Entry 8QUT (electron microscopy, 2.80 A resolution); this record covers chains G and I of the 10 polymer chains in the assembly.

Chain G (and I):
Name: Lysozyme C
Source organism: Homo sapiens
Notes: chain I of this document is another copy of the same molecule, construct and numbering; everything in this record applies to it too
UniProt: P61626 (LYSC_HUMAN); residues 1-130 here correspond to UniProt positions 19-148 (UniProt number = residue number + 18)
Chain sequence (130 residues; row label = number of the first residue in the row):
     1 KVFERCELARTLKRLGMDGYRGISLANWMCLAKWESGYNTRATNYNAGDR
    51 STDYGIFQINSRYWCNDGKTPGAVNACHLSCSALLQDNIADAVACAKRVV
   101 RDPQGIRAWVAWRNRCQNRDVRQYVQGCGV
Unresolved in the structure: 1-21, 35-49, 129-130
UniProt features mapped onto this chain:
  - active site: Glu35, Asp53

Interface between chain G and chain I:
Pairs across the interface (208):
  Gly22(G) - Gly22(I)
  Ile23(G) - Gly22(I)  hydrogen bond (backbone-backbone)
  Ile23(G) - Ile23(I)
  Ile23(G) - Ser24(I)  hydrogen bond (backbone-backbone)
  Ser24(G) - Ser24(I)
  Leu25(G) - Ser24(I)  hydrogen bond (backbone-backbone)
  Leu25(G) - Leu25(I)
  Leu25(G) - Ala26(I)  hydrogen bond (backbone-backbone)
  Leu25(G) - Phe57(I)  hydrophobic
  Ala26(G) - Ala26(I)
  Asn27(G) - Ala26(I)  hydrogen bond (backbone-backbone)
  Asn27(G) - Asn27(I)  hydrogen bond
  Asn27(G) - Trp28(I)  hydrogen bond (backbone-backbone)
  Trp28(G) - Trp28(I)
  Met29(G) - Trp28(I)  hydrogen bond (backbone-backbone)
  Met29(G) - Met29(I)
  Met29(G) - Cys30(I)  hydrogen bond (backbone-backbone)
  Cys30(G) - Cys30(I)
  Leu31(G) - Cys30(I)  hydrogen bond (backbone-backbone)
  Leu31(G) - Leu31(I)
  Leu31(G) - Ala32(I)
  Ala32(G) - Ala32(I)
  Lys33(G) - Ala32(I)  hydrogen bond (backbone-backbone)
  Lys33(G) - Lys33(I)
  Lys33(G) - Trp34(I)
  Arg50(G) - Arg50(I)
  Ser51(G) - Arg50(I)
  Ser51(G) - Ser51(I)
  Ser51(G) - Thr52(I)  hydrogen bond (backbone-backbone)
  Ser51(G) - Asp53(I)
  Thr52(G) - Thr52(I)
  Asp53(G) - Thr52(I)
  Asp53(G) - Asp53(I)  hydrogen bond (backbone-side chain)
  Asp53(G) - Tyr54(I)  hydrogen bond (backbone-backbone)
  Tyr54(G) - Tyr54(I)  hydrophobic
  Gly55(G) - Tyr54(I)  hydrogen bond (backbone-backbone)
  Gly55(G) - Gly55(I)
  Gly55(G) - Ile56(I)  hydrogen bond (backbone-backbone)
  Ile56(G) - Ile56(I)  hydrophobic
  Phe57(G) - Ile56(I)  hydrogen bond (backbone-backbone)
  Phe57(G) - Phe57(I)  hydrophobic
  Phe57(G) - Gln58(I)  hydrogen bond (backbone-backbone)
  Gln58(G) - Gln58(I)
  Ile59(G) - Gln58(I)  hydrogen bond (backbone-backbone)
  Ile59(G) - Ile59(I)
  Asn60(G) - Ile59(I)  hydrogen bond (backbone-backbone)
  Asn60(G) - Asn60(I)  hydrogen bond
  Ser61(G) - Gln58(I)  hydrogen bond (side chain-backbone)
  Ser61(G) - Ile59(I)  hydrogen bond (backbone-backbone)
  Ser61(G) - Ser61(I)
  Arg62(G) - Ser61(I)  hydrogen bond (backbone-backbone)
  Arg62(G) - Arg62(I)
  Arg62(G) - Tyr63(I)  hydrogen bond (backbone-backbone)
  Tyr63(G) - Gln58(I)  hydrogen bond
  Tyr63(G) - Tyr63(I)  hydrophobic
  Trp64(G) - Tyr63(I)  hydrogen bond (backbone-backbone)
  Trp64(G) - Trp64(I)  hydrophobic
  Cys65(G) - Cys65(I)
  Cys65(G) - Asn66(I)  hydrogen bond (backbone-backbone)
  Asn66(G) - Asn66(I)  hydrogen bond
  Asp67(G) - Asn66(I)
  Asp67(G) - Asp67(I)
  Asp67(G) - Gly68(I)  hydrogen bond (backbone-backbone)
  Gly68(G) - Gly68(I)
  Gly68(G) - Gly127(I)
  Lys69(G) - Gly68(I)  hydrogen bond (backbone-backbone)
  Lys69(G) - Lys69(I)
  Lys69(G) - Thr70(I)  hydrogen bond (backbone-backbone)
  Thr70(G) - Val125(I)
  Thr70(G) - Gly127(I)  hydrogen bond (side chain-backbone)
  Pro71(G) - Pro71(I)
  Pro71(G) - Gly72(I)  hydrogen bond (backbone-backbone)
  Gly72(G) - Gly72(I)
  Ala73(G) - Ala73(I)
  Ala73(G) - Gln123(I)
  Ala73(G) - Val125(I)  hydrophobic
  Val74(G) - Ala73(I)  hydrogen bond (backbone-backbone)
  Val74(G) - Val74(I)
  Val74(G) - Asn75(I)  hydrogen bond (backbone-backbone)
  Val74(G) - Cys77(I)  hydrophobic
  Val74(G) - Gln123(I)  hydrogen bond (backbone-side chain)
  Asn75(G) - Asn75(I)  hydrogen bond
  Asn75(G) - Val121(I)
  Asn75(G) - Gln123(I)
  Ala76(G) - Asn75(I)  hydrogen bond (backbone-backbone)
  Ala76(G) - Ala76(I)
  Ala76(G) - Asn118(I)
  Cys77(G) - Cys77(I)
  Cys77(G) - His78(I)  hydrogen bond (backbone-backbone)
  His78(G) - His78(I)
  His78(G) - Cys116(I)
  His78(G) - Asn118(I)  hydrogen bond
  Leu79(G) - His78(I)  hydrogen bond (backbone-backbone)
  Leu79(G) - Leu79(I)
  Leu79(G) - Ser80(I)  hydrogen bond (backbone-backbone)
  Leu79(G) - Ser82(I)  hydrogen bond (backbone-side chain)
  Leu79(G) - Ala83(I)
  Ser80(G) - Ser80(I)
  Ser80(G) - Cys81(I)  hydrogen bond (backbone-backbone)
  Ser80(G) - Ser82(I)  hydrogen bond (backbone-side chain)
  Cys81(G) - Cys81(I)
  Cys81(G) - Ser82(I)
  Cys81(G) - Trp109(I)
  Cys81(G) - Ala111(I)  hydrophobic
  Ser82(G) - Cys81(I)
  Ser82(G) - Ser82(I)  hydrogen bond (backbone-side chain)
  Ser82(G) - Ala83(I)  hydrogen bond (backbone-backbone)
  Ser82(G) - Trp109(I)
  Ala83(G) - Ala83(I)
  Leu84(G) - Ala83(I)  hydrogen bond (backbone-backbone)
  Leu84(G) - Leu84(I)
  Leu84(G) - Leu85(I)  hydrogen bond (backbone-backbone)
  Leu85(G) - Leu85(I)
  Gln86(G) - Leu85(I)  hydrogen bond (backbone-backbone)
  Gln86(G) - Gln86(I)  hydrogen bond
  Gln86(G) - Asp87(I)  hydrogen bond (backbone-backbone)
  Asp87(G) - Asp87(I)
  Asn88(G) - Gly72(I)
  Asn88(G) - Asp87(I)  hydrogen bond (backbone-backbone)
  Asn88(G) - Asn88(I)  hydrogen bond
  Asn88(G) - Ile89(I)
  Ile89(G) - Asp87(I)
  Ile89(G) - Ile89(I)
  Ala90(G) - Ile89(I)  hydrogen bond (backbone-backbone)
  Ala90(G) - Ala90(I)
  Asp91(G) - Lys69(I)  salt bridge
  Asp91(G) - Ala90(I)
  Asp91(G) - Asp91(I)
  Asp91(G) - Ala92(I)
  Ala92(G) - Ala92(I)
  Val93(G) - Asn60(I)
  Val93(G) - Ala92(I)  hydrogen bond (backbone-backbone)
  Val93(G) - Val93(I)
  Val93(G) - Ala94(I)  hydrogen bond (backbone-backbone)
  Ala94(G) - Ile23(I)  hydrophobic
  Cys95(G) - Ala92(I)  hydrogen bond (side chain-backbone)
  Cys95(G) - Ala94(I)
  Cys95(G) - Cys95(I)
  Ala96(G) - Cys95(I)  hydrogen bond (backbone-backbone)
  Ala96(G) - Ala96(I)
  Ala96(G) - Lys97(I)  hydrogen bond (backbone-backbone)
  Lys97(G) - Asp87(I)  salt bridge
  Lys97(G) - Lys97(I)
  Arg98(G) - Lys97(I)  hydrogen bond (backbone-backbone)
  Arg98(G) - Arg98(I)
  Arg98(G) - Val99(I)  hydrogen bond (backbone-backbone)
  Val99(G) - Val99(I)
  Val100(G) - Val99(I)  hydrogen bond (backbone-backbone)
  Val100(G) - Val100(I)
  Val100(G) - Arg101(I)  hydrogen bond (backbone-backbone)
  Arg101(G) - Arg101(I)
  Asp102(G) - Arg101(I)  hydrogen bond (backbone-backbone)
  Asp102(G) - Asp102(I)
  Pro103(G) - Arg101(I)
  Pro103(G) - Asp102(I)
  Pro103(G) - Pro103(I)
  Gln104(G) - Pro103(I)  hydrogen bond (backbone-backbone)
  Gln104(G) - Gln104(I)
  Gln104(G) - Gly105(I)
  Gly105(G) - Gln104(I)
  Ile106(G) - Gly105(I)
  Ile106(G) - Ile106(I)  hydrophobic
  Ile106(G) - Arg107(I)  hydrogen bond (backbone-backbone)
  Arg107(G) - Asp102(I)  hydrogen bond (side chain-backbone)
  Arg107(G) - Gly105(I)
  Arg107(G) - Arg107(I)
  Ala108(G) - Arg107(I)  hydrogen bond (backbone-backbone)
  Ala108(G) - Ala108(I)
  Ala108(G) - Trp109(I)  hydrogen bond (backbone-backbone)
  Trp109(G) - Trp109(I)
  Val110(G) - Trp109(I)  hydrogen bond (backbone-backbone)
  Val110(G) - Val110(I)
  Val110(G) - Ala111(I)  hydrogen bond (backbone-backbone)
  Ala111(G) - Ala111(I)
  Trp112(G) - Val110(I)  hydrophobic
  Trp112(G) - Ala111(I)  hydrogen bond (backbone-backbone)
  Trp112(G) - Trp112(I)
  Trp112(G) - Arg113(I)  hydrogen bond (backbone-backbone)
  Arg113(G) - Arg113(I)
  Asn114(G) - Ala111(I)
  Asn114(G) - Trp112(I)
  Asn114(G) - Arg113(I)  hydrogen bond (side chain-backbone)
  Asn114(G) - Asn114(I)  hydrogen bond (side chain-backbone)
  Arg115(G) - Asn114(I)  hydrogen bond (backbone-backbone)
  Arg115(G) - Arg115(I)
  Arg115(G) - Cys116(I)  hydrogen bond (backbone-backbone)
  Cys116(G) - Cys116(I)
  Gln117(G) - Cys116(I)  hydrogen bond (backbone-backbone)
  Gln117(G) - Gln117(I)
  Gln117(G) - Asn118(I)  hydrogen bond (backbone-backbone)
  Asn118(G) - Asn118(I)  hydrogen bond
  Arg119(G) - Asn118(I)  hydrogen bond (backbone-backbone)
  Arg119(G) - Arg119(I)
  Arg119(G) - Asp120(I)  hydrogen bond (backbone-backbone)
  Asp120(G) - Asp120(I)  hydrogen bond (backbone-backbone)
  Asp120(G) - Val121(I)  hydrogen bond (backbone-backbone)
  Val121(G) - Val121(I)
  Arg122(G) - Val121(I)  hydrogen bond (backbone-backbone)
  Arg122(G) - Arg122(I)
  Arg122(G) - Gln123(I)  hydrogen bond (backbone-backbone)
  Gln123(G) - Gln123(I)  hydrogen bond
  Tyr124(G) - Gln123(I)  hydrogen bond (backbone-backbone)
  Tyr124(G) - Tyr124(I)  hydrophobic
  Tyr124(G) - Val125(I)  hydrogen bond (backbone-backbone)
  Val125(G) - Val125(I)
  Gln126(G) - Val125(I)  hydrogen bond (backbone-backbone)
  Gln126(G) - Gln126(I)  hydrogen bond
  Gln126(G) - Gly127(I)
Also at the interface, not in a pair above, chain G (91 interface residues in all): Gly127, Cys128
Also at the interface, not in a pair above, chain I (92 interface residues in all): Cys128

Overview:
The interface between chain G and chain I involves 91 residues on one side and 92 on the other; the contacts
include 93 hydrogen bonds and 2 salt bridges. Among the polar pairs are Asp91(G)-Lys69(I), Lys97(G)-Asp87(I)
and Asn27(G)-Asn27(I).
Chain G and chain I are both Lysozyme C (Homo sapiens); the structure, Cryo-EM structure of the
heat-irreversible amyloid fibrils of human lysozyme, was determined by electron microscopy together with 8QV8
from the same study.
